Entry 6WPF (X-ray diffraction, 2.53 A resolution); this record covers chains T and A of the 4 polymer chains in the assembly.

Chain T:
Molecule: DNA template 27-mer
Sequence (27 nucleotides; numbered 701 to 727; the number before each row is that of its first residue):
   701 ATGGACGGCG CCCGAACAGG GACTGTG
Not modelled in the structure: 701-702, 726-727

Chain A:
Molecule: Reverse transcriptase/ribonuclease H
From: Human immunodeficiency virus type 1 group M subtype B (isolate HXB2)
Notes: EC 2.7.7.49, 2.7.7.7, 3.1.26.13
Reference sequence: P04585 (POL_HV1H2); residues 1-560 here correspond to UniProt positions 588-1147 (UniProt number = residue number + 587)
Chain sequence (561 residues; row label = number of the first residue in the row; numbering starts at 0):
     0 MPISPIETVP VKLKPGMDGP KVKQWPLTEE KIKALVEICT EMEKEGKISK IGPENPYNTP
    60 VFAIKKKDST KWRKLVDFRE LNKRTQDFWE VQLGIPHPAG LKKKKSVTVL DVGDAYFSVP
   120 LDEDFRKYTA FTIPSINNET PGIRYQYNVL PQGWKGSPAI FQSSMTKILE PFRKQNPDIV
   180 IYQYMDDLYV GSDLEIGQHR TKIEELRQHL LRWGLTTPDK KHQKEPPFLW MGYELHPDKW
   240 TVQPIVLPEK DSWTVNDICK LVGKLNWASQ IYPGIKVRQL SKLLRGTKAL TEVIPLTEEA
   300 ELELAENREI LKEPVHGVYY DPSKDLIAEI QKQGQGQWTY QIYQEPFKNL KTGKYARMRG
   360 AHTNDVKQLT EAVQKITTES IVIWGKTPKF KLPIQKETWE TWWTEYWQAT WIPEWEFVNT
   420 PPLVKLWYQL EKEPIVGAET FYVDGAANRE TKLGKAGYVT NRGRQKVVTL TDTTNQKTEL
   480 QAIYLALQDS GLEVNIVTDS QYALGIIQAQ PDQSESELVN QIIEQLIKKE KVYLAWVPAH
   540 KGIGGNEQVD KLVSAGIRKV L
Not modelled in the structure: 0, 137-138, 558-560
Sequence notes: expression tag (0); engineered mutation Cys-258 (Gln845 in P04585), Ser-280 (Cys867 in P04585)
Ion coordination: Mg2+ site 1: Asp-110, Asp-185 (together with D4M, D4T) (shared with 1 residue of chain P); Mg2+ site 2: Asp-110, Val-111, Asp-185 (together with D4T); Mg2+ site 3: Asp-443, Glu-478, Asp-498
Residues lining bound ligands:
  - D4M ([(5R)-5-(5-methyl-2,4-dioxo-3,4-dihydropyrimidin-1(2h)-yl)-2,5-dihydrofuran-2-yl]methyl dihydrogen phosphate): Lys-66, Asp-110, Asp-186, Lys-220, Gln-222, Leu-228
  - D4T (2',3'-dehydro-2',3'-deoxy-thymidine 5'-triphosphate): Lys-65, Lys-70, Arg-72, Asp-110, Val-111, Gly-112, Asp-113, Ala-114, Tyr-115, Gln-151, Met-184, Asp-185, Lys-220
UniProt features mapped onto this chain:
  - region: Phe-227 to His-235 (RT 'primer grip')
  - motif: Trp-398 to Trp-414 (Tryptophan repeat motif)
  - binding site (Mg(2+)): Asp-110, Asp-185, Asp-186, Asp-443, Glu-478, Asp-498, Asp-549
  - site: Trp-401 (Essential for RT p66/p51 heterodimerization), Trp-414 (Essential for RT p66/p51 heterodimerization), Phe-440, Tyr-441 (Cleavage), Leu-560 (Cleavage)
Reported in the primary citation:
  - binding site for D4M: Lys-66, Asp-110, Lys-220, Leu-228
  - binding site for D4T: Tyr-115
  - Mg2+ coordination: Asp-110, Asp-185

Interface between chain T and chain A:
Contacting residue pairs (44; chain T residue first):
  DG704(T) / Trp-24(A)  base contact
  DG704(T) / Lys-30(A)  hydrogen bond to the base
  DG704(T) / Phe-61(A)  base contact
  DA705(T) / Phe-61(A)  sugar contact
  DA705(T) / Leu-74(A)  base contact
  DA705(T) / Val-75(A)  sugar contact
  DA705(T) / Asp-76(A)  sugar contact
  DA705(T) / Arg-78(A)  salt bridge to the phosphate
  DA705(T) / Gly-152(A)  base contact
  DC706(T) / Arg-78(A)  phosphate contact
  DC706(T) / Asn-81(A)  sugar contact
  DC706(T) / Gly-152(A)  sugar contact
  DC706(T) / Lys-154(A)  phosphate contact
  DC706(T) / Pro-157(A)  base contact
  DG707(T) / Glu-89(A)  phosphate contact
  DG707(T) / Lys-154(A)  phosphate contact
  DG707(T) / Pro-157(A)  sugar contact
  DG707(T) / Tyr-183(A)  hydrogen bond to the base
  DG707(T) / Met-184(A)  base contact
  DG708(T) / Glu-89(A)  phosphate contact
  DG708(T) / Gln-91(A)  sugar contact
  DG708(T) / Ile-94(A)  base contact
  DG708(T) / Tyr-183(A)  base contact
  DC709(T) / Leu-92(A)  sugar contact
  DC709(T) / Gly-93(A)  sugar contact
  DC709(T) / Ile-94(A)  sugar contact
  DC711(T) / Asn-265(A)  sugar contact
  DC712(T) / Val-276(A)  phosphate contact
  DC712(T) / Ser-280(A)  phosphate contact
  DC713(T) / Ser-280(A)  phosphate contact
  DC713(T) / Lys-281(A)  phosphate contact
  DC713(T) / Arg-284(A)  phosphate contact
  DC713(T) / Gly-285(A)  phosphate contact
  DG714(T) / Arg-284(A)  phosphate contact
  DG714(T) / Gly-285(A)  hydrogen bond to the phosphate
  DG721(T) / Gln-475(A)  base contact
  DG721(T) / Gln-500(A)  phosphate contact
  DA722(T) / Gln-500(A)  hydrogen bond to the phosphate
  DC723(T) / Arg-448(A)  base contact
  DC723(T) / Asn-474(A)  sugar contact
  DC723(T) / His-539(A)  salt bridge to the phosphate
  DC723(T) / Arg-557(A)  salt bridge to the phosphate
  DT724(T) / Arg-448(A)  sugar contact
  DT724(T) / Arg-557(A)  phosphate contact
Interface residues without a listed pair, chain T (15 interface residues in all): DG703
Interface residues without a listed pair, chain A (38 interface residues in all): Ile-63, Gln-151, Trp-153, Leu-283, Ala-355, Arg-356, Lys-374, Ala-446

Summary:
Chain T and chain A form an interface of 15 and 38 residues respectively; the contacts include 4 hydrogen
bonds and 3 salt bridges. Among the polar pairs are DG704(T)/Lys-30(A), DG707(T)/Tyr-183(A) and
DG714(T)/Gly-285(A). The paper reports a binding site for D4M at Lys-66(A), Asp-110(A) and Lys-220(A) among
others; a binding site for D4T at Tyr-115(A).
Here chain T is DNA template 27-mer and chain A is Reverse transcriptase/ribonuclease H (Human
immunodeficiency virus type 1 group M subtype B (isolate HXB2)). Entry 6WPF (Structure of HIV-1 Reverse
Transcriptase (RT) in complex with dsDNA and d4T) was determined by X-ray diffraction (same publication as
6WPH and 6WPJ).
